Entry 3ODQ (X-ray diffraction, 3.10 A resolution); this record covers chains A and D of the 4 polymer chains in the assembly.

== Chain A ==
Name: Hemoglobin subunit alpha
From: Homo sapiens
Reference sequence: P69905 (HBA_HUMAN); residues 1-141 here correspond to UniProt positions 2-142 (UniProt number = residue number + 1)
Sequence (141 residues; each row starts with the number of its first residue):
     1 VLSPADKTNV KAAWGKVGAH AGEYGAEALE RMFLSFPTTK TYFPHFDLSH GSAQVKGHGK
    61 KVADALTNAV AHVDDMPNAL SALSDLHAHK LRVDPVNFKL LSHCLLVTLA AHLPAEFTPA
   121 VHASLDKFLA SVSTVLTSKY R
UniProt features mapped onto this chain:
  - binding site (O2): H58
  - binding site (heme b): H87
  - site: T8, N9 (Microbial infection: Cleavage), K11 (Not glycated), A13, W14 (Microbial infection: Cleavage), Y24, G25 (Microbial infection: Cleavage), L29, E30 (Microbial infection: Cleavage), H45, F46 (Microbial infection: Cleavage), D47, L48 (Microbial infection: Cleavage), S52, A53 (Microbial infection: Cleavage), V55, K56 (Microbial infection: Cleavage), K56 (Not glycated), G59, K60 (Microbial infection: Cleavage), K60 (Not glycated), K90 (Not glycated), L91, R92 (Microbial infection: Cleavage), K99 (Not glycated), L106, V107 (Microbial infection: Cleavage), T108, L109 (Microbial infection: Cleavage), V121, H122 (Microbial infection: Cleavage), S133, T134 (Microbial infection: Cleavage)
  - modified residue: S3 (Phosphoserine), K7 (N6-succinyllysine), T8 (Phosphothreonine), K11 (N6-succinyllysine), K16 (N6-acetyllysine), Y24 (Phosphotyrosine), S35 (Phosphoserine), K40 (N6-succinyllysine), S49 (Phosphoserine), S102 (Phosphoserine), T108 (Phosphothreonine), S124 (Phosphoserine), S131 (Phosphoserine), T134 (Phosphothreonine), T137 (Phosphothreonine), S138 (Phosphoserine)
  - glycosylation (N-linked (Glc) (glycation) lysine): K7, K16, K40, K61
Metal / ion sites: heme Fe near H87 (its only coordinating residue here)
Residues lining bound ligands: heme (HEM): T39, Y42, F43, H45, H58, K61, V62, A65, L66, L83, L86, H87, L91, V93, N97, F98, L101, V132, L136

== Chain D ==
Name: Hemoglobin subunit beta
From: Homo sapiens
Reference sequence: P68871 (HBB_HUMAN); residues 1-146 here correspond to UniProt positions 2-147 (UniProt number = residue number + 1)
Sequence (146 residues; numbered 1 to 146; the number before each row is that of its first residue):
     1 VHLTPEEKSA VTALWGKVNV DEVGGEALGR LLVVYPWTQR FFESFGDLST PDAVMGNPKV
    61 KAHGKKVLGA FSDGLAHLDN LKGTFATLSE LHCDKLHVDP ENFRLLGNVL VCVLAHHFGK
   121 EFTPPVQAAY QKVVAGVANA LAHKYH
UniProt features mapped onto this chain:
  - binding site ((2R)-2,3-bisphosphoglycerate): V1, H2, K82, H143
  - binding site (heme b): H63, H92
  - site: E7, K8 (Microbial infection: Cleavage), G25, E26 (Microbial infection: Cleavage), G29, R30 (Microbial infection: Cleavage), Y35, P36 (Microbial infection: Cleavage), W37, T38 (Microbial infection: Cleavage), F45, G46 (Microbial infection: Cleavage), D52, A53 (Microbial infection: Cleavage), G56, N57 (Microbial infection: Cleavage), K59 (Not glycated), F71, S72 (Microbial infection: Cleavage), G74, L75 (Microbial infection: Cleavage), K82 (Not glycated), T84, F85 (Microbial infection: Cleavage), H92, C93 (Microbial infection: Cleavage), K95 (Not glycated), R104, L105 (Microbial infection: Cleavage), L110, V111 (Microbial infection: Cleavage), G119, K120 (Microbial infection: Cleavage), F122, T123 (Microbial infection: Cleavage), A128, A129 (Microbial infection: Cleavage) and 2 more in UniProt
  - modified residue: V1 (N-acetylvaline), S9 (Phosphoserine), T12 (Phosphothreonine), S44 (Phosphoserine), T50 (Phosphothreonine), K59 (N6-acetyllysine), K82 (N6-acetyllysine), T87 (Phosphothreonine), C93 (S-nitrosocysteine), K144 (N6-acetyllysine)
  - glycosylation: V1 (N-linked (Glc) (glycation) valine), K8 (N-linked (Glc) (glycation) lysine), K17 (N-linked (Glc) (glycation) lysine), K66 (N-linked (Glc) (glycation) lysine), K120 (N-linked (Glc) (glycation) lysine), K144 (N-linked (Glc) (glycation) lysine)
Metal / ion sites: heme Fe near H92 (its only coordinating residue here)
Residues lining bound ligands: heme (HEM): L31, T38, F41, F42, H63, K66, V67, A70, F71, L88, L91, H92, L96, V98, N102, F103, L106, L141

== Chain A / chain D interface ==
Pairs across the interface (18):
  T38(A) - H97(D)
  T41(A) - R40(D)  hydrogen bond (backbone-side chain)
  T41(A) - H97(D)
  Y42(A) - R40(D)
  L91(A) - R40(D)
  R92(A) - P36(D)
  R92(A) - W37(D)
  R92(A) - Q39(D)
  R92(A) - R40(D)
  V93(A) - W37(D)
  D94(A) - W37(D)
  D94(A) - N102(D)  hydrogen bond
  P95(A) - W37(D)
  V96(A) - D99(D)
  Y140(A) - P36(D)  hydrophobic
  Y140(A) - W37(D)  hydrophobic
  R141(A) - P36(D)
  R141(A) - Q39(D)
Interface residues without a listed pair, chain D (10 interface residues in all): V33, E101, Y145

== In short ==
The interface between chain A and chain D involves 11 residues on one side and 10 on the other, with 2
hydrogen bonds. Polar contacts include T41(A)-R40(D) and D94(A)-N102(D). Bound to chain A: heme. Chain D binds
heme.
Chain A is Hemoglobin subunit alpha and chain D is Hemoglobin subunit beta, both from Homo sapiens; the
structure, Structure of a Crystal Form of Human Methemoglobin Indicative of Fiber Formation, was determined by
X-ray diffraction.
